Entry 7VEJ (X-ray diffraction, 1.85 A resolution); this record covers chain A.

Chain A:
Molecule: Glycosyltransferase
Organism: Phytolacca americana
Notes: EC 2.4.1.-
UniProtKB: B5MGN9 (B5MGN9_PHYAM); numbering as in UniProt (aligned over 1-485)
Amino-acid sequence (505 residues; row label = number of the first residue in the row; numbers below 1 keep their minus sign (Met-19 is residue -19)):
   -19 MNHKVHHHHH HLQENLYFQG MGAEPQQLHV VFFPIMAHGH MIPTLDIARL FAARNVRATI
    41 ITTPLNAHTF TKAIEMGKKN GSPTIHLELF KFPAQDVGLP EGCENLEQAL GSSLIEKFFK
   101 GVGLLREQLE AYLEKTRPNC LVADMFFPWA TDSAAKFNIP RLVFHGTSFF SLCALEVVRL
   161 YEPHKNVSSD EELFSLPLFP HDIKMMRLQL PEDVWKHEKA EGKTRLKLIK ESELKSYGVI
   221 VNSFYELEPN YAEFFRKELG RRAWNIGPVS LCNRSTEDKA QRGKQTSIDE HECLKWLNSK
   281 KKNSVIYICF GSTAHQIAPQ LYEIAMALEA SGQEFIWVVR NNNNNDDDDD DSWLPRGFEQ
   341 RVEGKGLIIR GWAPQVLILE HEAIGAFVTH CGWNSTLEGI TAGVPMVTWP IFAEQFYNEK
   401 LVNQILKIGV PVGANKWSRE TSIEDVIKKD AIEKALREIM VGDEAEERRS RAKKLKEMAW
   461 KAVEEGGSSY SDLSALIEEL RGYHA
Disordered / not traced: -19 to 6, 55-63, 255-269, 320-330, 485
Construct notes: initiating methionine (-19); expression tag (-18 to 0)
Bound ions: K+: Glu238 (together with 1,4,7,10,13,16-hexaoxacyclooctadecane) (shared with 1 residue of chain B)
Ligand contacts:
  - kaempherol (KMP; 3,5,7-trihydroxy-2-(4-hydroxyphenyl)-4H-chromen-4-one): Ala17, His20, Leu86, Met125, Phe126, His145, Gly146, Thr147, Leu155, Thr293, Phe392, Ala393, Glu394
  - 1,4,7,10,13,16-hexaoxacyclooctadecane (O4B): Leu160, Tyr161, Leu178, Leu214, Lys237, Glu238, Leu239, Gly240, Arg241
  - U2F (uridine-5'-diphosphate-2-deoxy-2-fluoro-alpha-D-glucose): His18, Gly19, His20, His145, Gly146, Cys289, Gly291, Ser292, Thr293, Val318, Gly351, Trp352, Ala353, Gln355, His370, Gly372, Trp373, Asn374, Ser375, Glu378, Phe392, Ala393, Glu394, Gln395, Asn398
What the authors report for this chain:
  - conformationally variable residues (loop rearrangement, side-chain flip): Gly78 to Gly91, Cys289 to Ile297, Trp352, His370, Val412 to Lys429
  - K+ coordination: Glu238
  - binding site for U2F: His18, Gly19, Glu87, Ser292, Trp352, His370
  - binding site for kaempherol: Ala17, His20, Leu86, Glu87, His145, Lys210, Phe392, Arg419
  - catalytic residues: His20
  - mutagenesis - H20A, H20D: abolished catalytic activity (citing earlier work)

Summary:
Chain A binds 1,4,7,10,13,16-hexaoxacyclooctadecane, compound U2F and kaempherol. The paper reports the
catalytic residue His20; H20A and H20D abolish catalytic activity.
Chain A is Glycosyltransferase (Phytolacca americana); the structure, Crystal structure of Phytolacca
americana UGT3 with kaempferol and UDP-2fluoroglucose, was determined by X-ray diffraction, deposited together
with 7VEK and 7VEL.
